Entry 6YO3 (X-ray diffraction, 1.84 A resolution); this record covers chains A and C of the 4 polymer chains in the assembly.

[Chain A (and C)]
Protein: PA-I galactophilic lectin
Source organism: Pseudomonas aeruginosa (strain ATCC 15692 / DSM 22644 / CIP 104116 / JCM 14847 / LMG 12228 / 1C / PRS 101 / PAO1)
Notes: chain C of this document is another copy of the same molecule, construct and numbering; everything in this record applies to it too
Reference sequence: Q05097 (PA1L_PSEAE); residues 1-121 here correspond to UniProt positions 2-122 (UniProt number = residue number + 1)
Amino-acid sequence (121 residues; each row starts with the number of its first residue):
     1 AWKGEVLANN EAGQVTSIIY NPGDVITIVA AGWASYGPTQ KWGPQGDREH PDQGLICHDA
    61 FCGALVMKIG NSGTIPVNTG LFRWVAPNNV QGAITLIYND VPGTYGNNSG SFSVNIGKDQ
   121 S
Metal / ion sites: Ca2+: Tyr-36, Asp-100, Thr-104, Asn-107, Asn-108 (together with 2,3-bis(oxidanyl)benzenecarbonitrile)
Residues lining bound ligands: 2,3-bis(oxidanyl)benzenecarbonitrile (P3K): Tyr-36, His-50, Gln-53, Leu-55, Cys-62, Asp-100, Val-101, Thr-104, Asn-107
What the authors report for this chain:
  - binding site for 2,3-bis(oxidanyl)benzenecarbonitrile: Tyr-36, Pro-51, Asp-100, Asn-107

[How chain A and chain C interact]
Pairs across the interface (7):
  Arg-83(A) / Gln-120(C)
  Arg-83(A) / Ser-121(C)  hydrogen bond (side chain-backbone)
  Asp-119(A) / Gln-120(C)
  Gln-120(A) / Arg-83(C)
  Gln-120(A) / Asp-119(C)
  Gln-120(A) / Gln-120(C)  hydrogen bond (backbone-side chain)
  Ser-121(A) / Arg-83(C)  hydrogen bond (backbone-side chain)

[Summary]
Chain A and chain C each contribute 4 residues to their interface, with 3 hydrogen bonds. Polar contacts
include Arg-83(A)/Ser-121(C) and Gln-120(A)/Gln-120(C). Chain A binds 2,3-bis(oxidanyl)benzenecarbonitrile.
Tyr-36(A), Asp-100(A), Thr-104(A), Asn-107(A) and Asn-108(A) coordinate Ca2+. From the paper: a binding site
for 2,3-bis(oxidanyl)benzenecarbonitrile at Tyr-36(A), Pro-51(A) and Asp-100(A) among others.
Both chains are PA-I galactophilic lectin (Pseudomonas aeruginosa (strain ATCC 15692 / DSM 22644 / CIP 104116
/ JCM 14847 / LMG 12228 / 1C / PRS 101 / PAO1)). Entry 6YO3 (LecA from Pseudomonas aeruginosa in complex with
a catechol CAS no. 67984-81-0) was determined by X-ray diffraction (same publication as 6YOH).
